6TI7 - chains F and N of the 16 polymer chains in the assembly; structure by solid-state NMR.

[Chain F]
Molecule: Amyloid-beta precursor protein
Organism: Homo sapiens
UniProtKB: P05067 (A4_HUMAN), isoform P05067-5; residues 1-42 here correspond to UniProt positions 598-639 (UniProt number = residue number + 597)
Chain sequence (42 residues; row label = number of the first residue in the row):
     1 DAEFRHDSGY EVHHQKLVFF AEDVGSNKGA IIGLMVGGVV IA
Unresolved in the structure: 1-10

[Chain N]
Molecule: Amyloid-beta precursor protein
Organism: Homo sapiens
UniProtKB: P05067 (A4_HUMAN), isoform P05067-6; residues 1-40 here correspond to UniProt positions 616-655 (UniProt number = residue number + 615)
Chain sequence (40 residues; row label = number of the first residue in the row):
     1 DAEFRHDSGY EVHHQKLVFF AEDVGSNKGA IIGLMVGGVV
Unresolved in the structure: 1-10

[Chain F / chain N interface]
Pairs across the interface (13):
  Ile-31(F) / Val-39(N)
  Ile-31(F) / Val-40(N)
  Gly-33(F) / Val-39(N)
  Met-35(F) / Gly-37(N)
  Met-35(F) / Val-39(N)
  Gly-37(F) / Met-35(N)
  Gly-38(F) / Met-35(N)
  Val-39(F) / Ile-31(N)
  Val-39(F) / Gly-33(N)
  Val-39(F) / Met-35(N)
  Val-40(F) / Ile-31(N)
  Ile-41(F) / Gly-29(N)
  Ile-41(F) / Ile-31(N)
Other interface residues (no listed pair), chain F (9 interface residues in all): Ile-32
Other interface residues (no listed pair), chain N (9 interface residues in all): Ala-30, Gly-38

[In short]
Chain F and chain N each contribute 9 residues to their interface.
Here chain F is Amyloid-beta precursor protein and chain N is Amyloid-beta precursor protein, both from Homo
sapiens. Entry 6TI7 (Mixing Abeta(1-40) and Abeta(1-42) peptides generates unique amyloid fibrils) was
determined by solid-state NMR (same publication as 6TI6).
